Entry 9ES9 (electron microscopy, 2.33 A resolution); this record covers chains B and C of the 18 polymer chains in the assembly.

== Chain B ==
Name: Cytochrome b6-f complex subunit 4
Source organism: Spinacia oleracea
UniProt: P00166 (PETD_SPIOL); residues 1-160 here = UniProt positions 1-160
Sequence (160 residues; numbered 1 to 160; the number before each row is that of its first residue):
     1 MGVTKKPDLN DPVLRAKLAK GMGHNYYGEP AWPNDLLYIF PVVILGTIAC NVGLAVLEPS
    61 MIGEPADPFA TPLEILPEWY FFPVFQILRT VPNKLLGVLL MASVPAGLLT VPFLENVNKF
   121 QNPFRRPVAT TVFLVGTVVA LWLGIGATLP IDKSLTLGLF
Disordered / not traced: 1
Ligand contacts:
  - BNT (2,5-dibromo-3-isopropyl-6-methylbenzo-1,4-quinone): Ile75, Leu76, Pro77, Phe81, Val84, Phe85, Leu88
  - chlorophyll a (CLA): Tyr80, Pro83, Val84, Met101, Val104, Pro105, Leu108, Val111, Val132, Phe133, Gly136, Val139, Ala140
  - heme c (HEC): Asn25, Ile39, Phe40, Val43, Ile44
From the paper describing this entry:
  - catalytic residues: Asp35 (proposed by the authors, not directly observed)

== Chain C ==
Name: Cytochrome f
Source organism: Spinacia oleracea
UniProt: P16013 (CYF_SPIOL); residues -34 to 285 here correspond to UniProt positions 1-320 (UniProt number = residue number + 35)
Sequence (320 residues; numbered -34 to 285; the number before each row is that of its first residue; numbers below 1 keep their minus sign (Met-34 is residue -34)):
   -34 MQTINTFSWI KEQITRSISI SLILYIITRS SIANAYPIFA QQGYENPREA TGRIVCANCH
    26 LANKPVDIEV PQAVLPDTVF EAVVRIPYDM QLKQVLANGK KGGLNVGAVL ILPEGFELAP
    86 PDRISPEMKE KMGNLSFQSY RPNKQNILVI GPVPGQKYSE ITFPILAPDP ATKKDVHFLK
   146 YPIYVGGNRG RGQIYPDGSK SNNTVYNSTA TGIVKKIVRK EKGGYEINIA DASDGREVVD
   206 IIPRGPELLV SEGESIKLDQ PLTSNPNVGG FGQGDAEVVL QDPLRIQGLL FFFASVILAQ
   266 IFLVLKKKQF EKVQLSEMNF
Disordered / not traced: -34 to 0, 196-201
Glycans and other covalent adducts: heme c (HEC) linked to Cys24
Bound ions: heme c Fe: Tyr1, His25
Ligand contacts: heme c (HEC): Tyr1, Pro2, Phe4, Ala5, Tyr9, Val20, Cys21, His25, Gln59, Gly68, Leu69, Asn70, Val71, Gly72, Ala73, Val74, Pro117, Asn153, Gly155, Arg156, Gly157, Gln158, Ile159, Tyr160, Pro161
Curated features (UniProtKB/Swiss-Prot):
  - binding site (heme): Tyr1, Cys21, Cys24, His25

== Interface between chain B and chain C ==
Pairs across the interface (32; chain B residue first):
  Val3(B) - Gln279(C)
  Val3(B) - Leu280(C)  hydrophobic
  Thr4(B) - Phe285(C)
  Glu29(B) - Lys272(C)  salt bridge
  Pro33(B) - Phe275(C)  hydrophobic
  Asn34(B) - Lys272(C)
  Asn34(B) - Gln279(C)
  Tyr38(B) - Leu268(C)
  Tyr38(B) - Lys271(C)
  Tyr38(B) - Lys272(C)
  Ile39(B) - Lys272(C)
  Pro41(B) - Leu268(C)  hydrophobic
  Val42(B) - Gln265(C)  hydrogen bond (backbone-side chain)
  Val42(B) - Leu268(C)  hydrophobic
  Leu45(B) - Gln265(C)
  Gly46(B) - Gln265(C)
  Val56(B) - Gln246(C)
  Leu57(B) - Gln37(C)
  Glu58(B) - Gln37(C)  hydrogen bond
  Glu58(B) - Lys145(C)  salt bridge
  Pro59(B) - Lys145(C)  hydrogen bond (backbone-side chain)
  Met61(B) - Lys145(C)
  Met61(B) - Glu242(C)
  Ile62(B) - Leu144(C)  hydrophobic
  Glu64(B) - Arg13(C)  salt bridge
  Asp67(B) - Ala15(C)
  Ala70(B) - Ala15(C)  hydrophobic
  Ala70(B) - Thr16(C)
  Thr71(B) - Thr16(C)
  Pro72(B) - Thr16(C)
  Leu73(B) - Thr16(C)  hydrogen bond (backbone-backbone)
  Leu73(B) - Arg18(C)
Interface residues without a listed pair, chain B (31 interface residues in all): Gly2, Lys5, Pro30, Asp35, Leu37, Ala49, Val52, Gly53
Interface residues without a listed pair, chain C (28 interface residues in all): Gly17, Pro147, Tyr149, Val244, Ile251, Leu254, Phe257, Phe258, Val261, Ala264, Glu276

== Overview ==
Chain B and chain C form an interface of 31 and 28 residues respectively; the contacts include 4 hydrogen
bonds and 3 salt bridges. Polar contacts include Glu29(B)-Lys272(C), Glu58(B)-Lys145(C) and Glu64(B)-Arg13(C).
Bound to chain B: heme c, compound BNT and chlorophyll a. Covalently linked heme c: at Cys24(C). From the
paper: the catalytic residue Asp35(B).
Here chain B is Cytochrome b6-f complex subunit 4 and chain C is Cytochrome f, both from Spinacia oleracea.
Entry 9ES9 (Cryo-EM structure of Spinacia oleracea cytochrome b6f complex with inhibitor DBMIB bound at
plastoquinol oxidation site) was determined by electron microscopy (same publication as 9ES7 and 9ES8).
